7QH6 - chains s and A of the 46 polymer chains in the assembly; structure by electron microscopy, 3.08 A resolution.

== Chain s ==
Protein: 39S ribosomal protein S30, mitochondrial
From: Homo sapiens
UniProt: Q9NP92 (RT30_HUMAN); residues 1-439 here = UniProt positions 1-439
Sequence (439 residues; row label = number of the first residue in the row):
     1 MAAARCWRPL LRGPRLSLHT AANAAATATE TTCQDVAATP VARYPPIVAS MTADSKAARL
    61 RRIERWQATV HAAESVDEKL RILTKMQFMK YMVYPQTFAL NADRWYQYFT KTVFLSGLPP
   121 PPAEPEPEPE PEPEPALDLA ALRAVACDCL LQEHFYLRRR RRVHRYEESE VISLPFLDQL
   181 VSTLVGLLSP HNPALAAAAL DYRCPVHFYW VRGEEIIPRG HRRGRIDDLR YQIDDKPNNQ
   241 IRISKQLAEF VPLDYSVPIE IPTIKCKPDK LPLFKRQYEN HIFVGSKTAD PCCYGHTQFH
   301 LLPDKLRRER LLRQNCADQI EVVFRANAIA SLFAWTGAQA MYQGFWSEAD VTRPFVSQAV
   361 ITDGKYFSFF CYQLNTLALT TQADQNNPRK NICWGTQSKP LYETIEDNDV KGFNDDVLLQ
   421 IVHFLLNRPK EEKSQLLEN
Disordered / not traced: 1-40, 120-139, 431-439

== Chain A ==
Molecule: 16S ribosomal RNA
From: Homo sapiens
Sequence (1559 nucleotides; numbered 1671 to 3229; the number before each row is that of its first residue):
  1671 GCUAAACCUA GCCCCAAACC CACUCCACCU UACUACCAGA CAACCUUAGC CAAACCAUUU
  1731 ACCCAAAUAA AGUAUAGGCG AUAGAAAUUG AAACCUGGCG CAAUAGAUAU AGUACCGCAA
  1791 GGGAAAGAUG AAAAAUUAUA ACCAAGCAUA AUAUAGCAAG GACUAACCCC UAUACCUUCU
  1851 GCAUAAUGAA UUAACUAGAA AUAACUUUGC AAGGAGAGCC AAAGCUAAGA CCCCCGAAAC
  1911 CAGACGAGCU ACCUAAGAAC AGCUAAAAGA GCACACCCGU CUAUGUAGCA AAAUAGUGGG
  1971 AAGAUUUAUA GGUAGAGGCG ACAAACCUAC CGAGCCUGGU GAUAGCUGGU UGUCCAAGAU
  2031 AGAAUCUUAG UUCAACUUUA AAUUUGCCCA CAGAACCCUC UAAAUCCCCU UGUAAAUUUA
  2091 ACUGUUAGUC CAAAGAGGAA CAGCUCUUUG GACACUAGGA AAAAACCUUG UAGAGAGAGU
  2151 AAAAAAUUUA ACACCCAUAG UAGGCCUAAA AGCAGCCACC AAUUAAGAAA GCGUUCAAGC
  2211 UCAACACCCA CUACCUAAAA AAUCCCAAAC AUAUAACUGA ACUCCUCACA CCCAAUUGGA
  2271 CCAAUCUAUC ACCCUAUAGA AGAACUAAUG UUAGUAUAAG UAACAUGAAA ACAUUCUCCU
  2331 CCGCAUAAGC CUGCGUCAGA UUAAAACACU GAACUGACAA UUAACAGCCC AAUAUCUACA
  2391 AUCAACCAAC AAGUCAUUAU UACCCUCACU GUCAACCCAA CACAGGCAUG CUCAUAAGGA
  2451 AAGGUUAAAA AAAGUAAAAG GAACUCGGCA AAUCUUACCC CGCCUGUUUA CCAAAAACAU
  2511 CACCUCUAGC AUCACCAGUA UUAGAGGCAC CGCCUGCCCA GUGACACAUG UUUAACGGCC
  2571 GCGGUACCCU AACCGUGCAA AGGUAGCAUA AUCACUUGUU CCUUAAAUAG GGACCUGUAU
  2631 GAAUGGCUCC ACGAGGGUUC AGCUGUCUCU UACUUUUAAC CAGUGAAAUU GACCUGCCCG
  2691 UGAAGAGGCG GGCAUAACAC AGCAAGACGA GAAGACCCUA UGGAGCUUUA AUUUAUUAAU
  2751 GCAAACAGUA CCUAACAAAC CCACAGGUCC UAAACUACCA AACCUGCAUU AAAAAUUUCG
  2811 GUUGGGGCGA CCUCGGAGCA GAACCCAACC UCCGAGCAGU ACAUGCUAAG ACUUCACCAG
  2871 UCAAAGCGAA CUACUAUACU CAAUUGAUCC AAUAACUUGA CCAACGGAAC AAGUUACCCU
  2931 AGGGAUAACA GCGCAAUCCU AUUCUAGAGU CCAUAUCAAC AAUAGGGUUU ACGACCUCGA
  2991 UGUUGGAUCA GGACAUCCCG AUGGUGCAGC CGCUAUUAAA GGUUCGUUUG UUCAACGAUU
  3051 AAAGUCCUAC GUGAUCUGAG UUCAGACCGG AGUAAUCCAG GUCGGUUUCU AUCUACUUUC
  3111 AAAUUCCUCC CUGUACGAAA GGACAAGAGA AAUAAGGCCU ACUUCACAAA GCGCCUUCCC
  3171 CCGUAAAUGA UAUCAUCUCA ACUUAGUAUU AUACCCACAC CCACCCAAGA ACAGGGUUU
Disordered / not traced: 1692-1694, 1709-1711, 1733-1736, 1761-1766, 1806-1810, 1936-1970, 2068-2071, 2159-2231, 2350-2362, 2474-2480, 2488-2492, 2545-2649, 2757-2791, 2882-2888, 2952-2971, 2984-3069, 3097-3099, 3110-3112, 3197-3200, 3208-3211, 3229
Differences from the reference sequence: conflict U3107 (Unk3109 in 1025814679)

== Interface between chain s and chain A ==
Contacting residue pairs - 73 pairs, chain s then chain A:
  Ala49(s) - C2326(A)  phosphate contact
  Ser50(s) - C2326(A)  hydrogen bond to the phosphate
  Ser50(s) - U2327(A)  phosphate contact
  Thr52(s) - C2328(A)  hydrogen bond to the base
  Ala53(s) - C2326(A)  phosphate contact
  Ala53(s) - U2327(A)  phosphate contact
  Asp54(s) - U2327(A)  base contact
  Asp54(s) - C2328(A)  base contact
  Asp54(s) - G2449(A)  base contact
  Asp54(s) - A2450(A)  base contact
  Ser55(s) - U2325(A)  hydrogen bond to the phosphate
  Ser55(s) - C2326(A)  hydrogen bond to the phosphate
  Lys56(s) - U2324(A)  salt bridge to the phosphate
  Lys56(s) - U2325(A)  hydrogen bond to the phosphate
  Ala57(s) - U2325(A)  phosphate contact
  Arg59(s) - A2447(A)  salt bridge to the phosphate
  Arg62(s) - A2446(A)  salt bridge to the phosphate
  Trp66(s) - A2446(A)  stacking on the base
  Arg81(s) - U2442(A)  salt bridge to the phosphate
  Ile82(s) - A2446(A)  hydrogen bond to the base
  Lys85(s) - C2441(A)  sugar contact
  Lys85(s) - U2442(A)  phosphate contact
  Lys85(s) - C2443(A)  salt bridge to the phosphate
  Lys85(s) - A2446(A)  base contact
  Met86(s) - U2442(A)  hydrogen bond to the sugar
  Met86(s) - U2445(A)  sugar contact
  Met86(s) - A2446(A)  base contact
  Gln87(s) - C2441(A)  hydrogen bond to the sugar
  Phe88(s) - A2446(A)  sugar contact
  Met89(s) - A2335(A)  sugar contact
  Met92(s) - C2375(A)  sugar contact
  Tyr94(s) - A2374(A)  hydrogen bond to the sugar
  Thr97(s) - A2374(A)  hydrogen bond to the base
  Phe98(s) - A2374(A)  base contact
  Arg160(s) - A2409(A)  salt bridge to the phosphate
  Arg160(s) - U2410(A)  salt bridge to the phosphate
  Arg161(s) - A2412(A)  base contact
  Arg162(s) - C2413(A)  hydrogen bond to the base
  Arg162(s) - C2414(A)  base contact
  His164(s) - C2413(A)  hydrogen bond to the base
  Arg165(s) - U2416(A)  salt bridge to the phosphate
  Tyr166(s) - U2416(A)  hydrogen bond to the base
  Pro218(s) - G2345(A)  sugar contact
  Arg219(s) - G2343(A)  base contact
  Arg219(s) - G2345(A)  salt bridge to the phosphate
  Arg219(s) - C2423(A)  sugar contact
  Arg219(s) - A2424(A)  hydrogen bond to the sugar
  Gly220(s) - A2424(A)  phosphate contact
  Gly220(s) - A2425(A)  base contact
  His221(s) - C2334(A)  salt bridge to the phosphate
  His221(s) - A2425(A)  salt bridge to the phosphate
  His221(s) - G2449(A)  phosphate contact
  Arg222(s) - C2334(A)  phosphate contact
  Arg222(s) - G2448(A)  salt bridge to the phosphate
  Arg223(s) - C2344(A)  hydrogen bond to the phosphate
  Arg223(s) - G2345(A)  hydrogen bond to the phosphate
  Arg223(s) - U2346(A)  salt bridge to the phosphate
  Arg225(s) - G2448(A)  salt bridge to the phosphate
  Arg225(s) - G2449(A)  salt bridge to the phosphate
  Lys270(s) - U2372(A)  base contact
  Pro272(s) - U2372(A)  sugar contact
  Pro272(s) - A2374(A)  hydrogen bond to the base
  Leu273(s) - A2374(A)  base contact
  Phe274(s) - U2372(A)  sugar contact
  Phe274(s) - A2373(A)  stacking on the base
  Phe274(s) - A2374(A)  base contact
  Arg276(s) - C2375(A)  sugar contact
  Gln277(s) - C2334(A)  hydrogen bond to the sugar
  Gln277(s) - A2335(A)  sugar contact
  Gln277(s) - G2440(A)  base contact
  Lys305(s) - A2374(A)  salt bridge to the phosphate
  Arg310(s) - U2416(A)  base contact
  Arg310(s) - C2417(A)  salt bridge to the phosphate
Other interface residues (no listed pair), chain s (49 interface residues in all): Ala58, Ile63, Arg65, Gln96, Ala99, Glu279
Other interface residues (no listed pair), chain A (39 interface residues in all): U2371, A2381, U2408, C2415

== Overview ==
49 residues of chain s and 39 residues of chain A are in contact; the contacts include 18 hydrogen bonds, 17
salt bridges and 2 aromatic stacking contacts. Polar contacts include Thr52(s)-C2328(A), Ile82(s)-A2446(A) and
Thr97(s)-A2374(A).
Chain s is 39S ribosomal protein S30, mitochondrial and chain A is 16S ribosomal RNA, both from Homo sapiens;
the structure, Cryo-EM structure of the human mtLSU assembly intermediate upon MRM2 depletion - class 1, was
determined by electron microscopy, deposited together with 7QH7.
